Entry 8BP9 (X-ray diffraction, 1.70 A resolution); this record covers chains CCC and DDD of the 4 polymer chains in the assembly.

# Chain CCC
Protein: Isoaspartyl peptidase subunit alpha
Organism: Escherichia coli
Reference sequence: P37595 (IAAA_ECOLI); numbering as in UniProt (aligned over 2-178)
Amino-acid sequence (178 residues; row label = number of the first residue in the row):
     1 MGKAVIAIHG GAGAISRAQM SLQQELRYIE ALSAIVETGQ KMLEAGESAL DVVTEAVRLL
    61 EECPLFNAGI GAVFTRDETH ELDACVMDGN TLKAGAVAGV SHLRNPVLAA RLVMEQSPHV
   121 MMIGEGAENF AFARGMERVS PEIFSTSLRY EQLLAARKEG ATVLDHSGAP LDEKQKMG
Not modelled in the structure: 1, 161-178
Sequence notes: initiating methionine (1)
Swiss-Prot annotation at these positions:
  - site: Gly178 (Cleavage)
Metal / ion sites: Na+: Leu60, Glu61, Cys63, Phe66, Ala68, Ile70

# Chain DDD
Protein: Isoaspartyl peptidase subunit beta
Organism: Escherichia coli K-12
Reference sequence: P37595 (IAAA_ECOLI); residues 179-321 here = UniProt positions 179-321
Amino-acid sequence (143 residues; each row starts with the number of its first residue):
   179 TVGAVALDLD GNLAAATSTG GWTNKLPGRV GDSPLVGAGC YANNASVAVS CTGTGEVFIR
   239 ALAAYDIAAL MDYGGLSLAE ACERVVMEKL PALGGSGGLI AIDHEGNVAL PFNTEGMYRA
   299 WGYAGDTPTT GIYREKGDTV ATQ
Not modelled in the structure: 313-321
Sequence notes: engineered mutation Trp200 (Met in P37595)
Swiss-Prot annotation at these positions:
  - active site: Thr179 (Nucleophile)
  - binding site (substrate): Arg207 to Asp210, Thr230 to Gly233
  - mutagenesis: Thr179 (T179A: Catalytically inactive)
Reported in the primary citation:
  - mutagenesis - M200W: decreased stability
  - mutagenesis - M200W: unchanged catalytic activity on L-Asn
  - catalytic residues: Thr197, Thr230 (citing earlier work)

# Chain CCC / chain DDD interface
Pairs across the interface (171):
  Gly2(CCC) - Glu283(DDD)
  Lys3(CCC) - Leu185(DDD)
  Lys3(CCC) - Tyr301(DDD)
  Ala4(CCC) - Leu185(DDD)
  Ala4(CCC) - Asp186(DDD)
  Ala4(CCC) - Leu187(DDD)
  Ala4(CCC) - Tyr301(DDD)
  Ala4(CCC) - Ala302(DDD)  hydrogen bond (backbone-backbone)
  Val5(CCC) - Ala184(DDD)
  Val5(CCC) - Leu185(DDD)  hydrogen bond (backbone-backbone)
  Val5(CCC) - Ile280(DDD)
  Val5(CCC) - Gly284(DDD)
  Val5(CCC) - Val286(DDD)  hydrophobic
  Val5(CCC) - Gly300(DDD)
  Val5(CCC) - Tyr301(DDD)  hydrophobic
  Ile6(CCC) - Val183(DDD)
  Ile6(CCC) - Ile280(DDD)
  Ile6(CCC) - Trp299(DDD)
  Ile6(CCC) - Gly300(DDD)  hydrogen bond (backbone-backbone)
  Ala7(CCC) - Ala182(DDD)
  Ala7(CCC) - Val183(DDD)  hydrogen bond (backbone-backbone)
  Ala7(CCC) - Ile278(DDD)
  Ala7(CCC) - Ile280(DDD)
  Ala7(CCC) - Ala298(DDD)
  Ala7(CCC) - Trp299(DDD)  hydrophobic
  Ile8(CCC) - Gly181(DDD)
  Ile8(CCC) - Ala182(DDD)  hydrophobic
  Ile8(CCC) - Ile278(DDD)  hydrophobic
  Ile8(CCC) - Arg297(DDD)
  Ile8(CCC) - Ala298(DDD)  hydrogen bond (backbone-backbone)
  His9(CCC) - Thr179(DDD)
  His9(CCC) - Val180(DDD)
  His9(CCC) - Gly181(DDD)  hydrogen bond (backbone-backbone)
  His9(CCC) - Ser228(DDD)  hydrogen bond
  His9(CCC) - Cys229(DDD)  hydrogen bond (side chain-backbone)
  His9(CCC) - Thr230(DDD)
  His9(CCC) - Ile278(DDD)
  His9(CCC) - Tyr296(DDD)
  Gly10(CCC) - Thr179(DDD)
  Gly10(CCC) - Tyr296(DDD)  hydrogen bond (backbone-backbone)
  Gly11(CCC) - Thr179(DDD)  hydrogen bond (backbone-backbone)
  Gly11(CCC) - Thr230(DDD)
  Gly11(CCC) - Met295(DDD)
  Gly11(CCC) - Tyr296(DDD)  hydrogen bond (backbone-backbone)
  Ala12(CCC) - Thr230(DDD)  hydrogen bond (backbone-side chain)
  Ala12(CCC) - Gly275(DDD)
  Ala12(CCC) - Gly276(DDD)
  Ala12(CCC) - Thr292(DDD)
  Ala12(CCC) - Gly294(DDD)
  Ala12(CCC) - Met295(DDD)  hydrophobic
  Gly13(CCC) - Thr292(DDD)
  Gly13(CCC) - Glu293(DDD)  hydrogen bond (backbone-backbone)
  Gly13(CCC) - Gly294(DDD)  hydrogen bond (backbone-backbone)
  Ala14(CCC) - Glu293(DDD)
  Ile15(CCC) - Glu293(DDD)
  Ile15(CCC) - Gly294(DDD)
  Ile15(CCC) - Met295(DDD)
  Ile15(CCC) - Tyr296(DDD)  hydrophobic
  Ile15(CCC) - Ile310(DDD)  hydrophobic
  Ile15(CCC) - Tyr311(DDD)
  Ser16(CCC) - Glu293(DDD)
  Ser16(CCC) - Tyr311(DDD)
  Arg17(CCC) - Tyr311(DDD)
  Gln19(CCC) - Glu293(DDD)
  Met20(CCC) - Tyr296(DDD)
  Met20(CCC) - Tyr311(DDD)
  Glu25(CCC) - Tyr311(DDD)  hydrogen bond
  Tyr28(CCC) - Tyr296(DDD)  hydrophobic
  Ile29(CCC) - Thr308(DDD)
  Ile29(CCC) - Ile310(DDD)  hydrophobic
  Leu32(CCC) - Arg297(DDD)
  Leu32(CCC) - Ala298(DDD)  hydrophobic
  Ser33(CCC) - Pro306(DDD)
  Val36(CCC) - Trp299(DDD)  hydrophobic
  Val36(CCC) - Gly300(DDD)
  Val36(CCC) - Pro306(DDD)  hydrophobic
  Glu37(CCC) - Pro306(DDD)
  Gln40(CCC) - Gly300(DDD)
  Gln40(CCC) - Tyr301(DDD)  hydrogen bond (side chain-backbone)
  Gln40(CCC) - Ala302(DDD)
  Gln40(CCC) - Asp304(DDD)  hydrogen bond (side chain-backbone)
  Gln40(CCC) - Thr305(DDD)
  Gln40(CCC) - Pro306(DDD)
  Leu43(CCC) - Leu185(DDD)
  Leu43(CCC) - Asp186(DDD)
  Glu44(CCC) - Ala302(DDD)
  Glu44(CCC) - Gly303(DDD)
  Glu47(CCC) - Asp186(DDD)
  Ser48(CCC) - Asp186(DDD)
  Ala49(CCC) - Ala184(DDD)
  Ala49(CCC) - Asp186(DDD)  hydrogen bond (backbone-side chain)
  Ala49(CCC) - Asn190(DDD)
  Ala49(CCC) - Ala192(DDD)
  Leu50(CCC) - Ala192(DDD)
  Val53(CCC) - Ala182(DDD)
  Val53(CCC) - Val183(DDD)
  Val53(CCC) - Ala184(DDD)
  Val53(CCC) - Ala192(DDD)
  Val53(CCC) - Ala193(DDD)
  Val53(CCC) - Ala194(DDD)  hydrophobic
  Ala56(CCC) - Ala182(DDD)  hydrophobic
  Val57(CCC) - Val180(DDD)  hydrophobic
  Val57(CCC) - Gly181(DDD)
  Val57(CCC) - Ala182(DDD)
  Val57(CCC) - Ala194(DDD)
  Val57(CCC) - Ser196(DDD)
  Leu60(CCC) - Val180(DDD)  hydrophobic
  Leu60(CCC) - Gly181(DDD)
  Glu61(CCC) - Ser196(DDD)  hydrogen bond
  Phe66(CCC) - Val180(DDD)  hydrophobic
  Phe66(CCC) - Tyr296(DDD)  hydrophobic
  Asn67(CCC) - Thr179(DDD)  hydrogen bond (backbone-backbone)
  Asn67(CCC) - Thr197(DDD)
  Asn67(CCC) - Gly198(DDD)  hydrogen bond (backbone-backbone)
  Asn67(CCC) - Gly199(DDD)  hydrogen bond (side chain-backbone)
  Ala68(CCC) - Val180(DDD)  hydrophobic
  Ala68(CCC) - Ser196(DDD)
  Ala68(CCC) - Thr197(DDD)
  Ala68(CCC) - Gly198(DDD)
  Val73(CCC) - Gly198(DDD)
  Val73(CCC) - Gly199(DDD)
  Val73(CCC) - Trp200(DDD)
  Val73(CCC) - Thr201(DDD)
  Phe74(CCC) - Trp200(DDD)
  Phe74(CCC) - Thr201(DDD)
  Phe74(CCC) - Asn202(DDD)  hydrogen bond (backbone-backbone)
  Thr75(CCC) - Asn202(DDD)
  Thr75(CCC) - Lys203(DDD)
  Arg76(CCC) - Asn202(DDD)  hydrogen bond (side chain-backbone)
  Arg76(CCC) - Lys203(DDD)  hydrogen bond (backbone-backbone)
  Arg76(CCC) - Leu204(DDD)
  Asp77(CCC) - Pro205(DDD)
  Glu81(CCC) - Gly198(DDD)
  Glu81(CCC) - Lys203(DDD)  salt bridge
  Glu81(CCC) - Pro205(DDD)
  Glu81(CCC) - Gly206(DDD)  hydrogen bond (side chain-backbone)
  Leu82(CCC) - Thr197(DDD)
  Leu82(CCC) - Gly198(DDD)
  Asp83(CCC) - Ser196(DDD)
  Asp83(CCC) - Thr197(DDD)  hydrogen bond (backbone-backbone)
  Asp83(CCC) - Pro212(DDD)
  Ala84(CCC) - Thr195(DDD)
  Ala84(CCC) - Ser196(DDD)
  Ala84(CCC) - Pro212(DDD)
  Cys85(CCC) - Ala194(DDD)
  Cys85(CCC) - Thr195(DDD)  hydrogen bond (backbone-backbone)
  Cys85(CCC) - Ser211(DDD)
  Cys85(CCC) - Pro212(DDD)
  Cys85(CCC) - Val214(DDD)  hydrophobic
  Cys85(CCC) - Cys218(DDD)  hydrophobic
  Val86(CCC) - Ala193(DDD)
  Met87(CCC) - Ala192(DDD)
  Met87(CCC) - Ala193(DDD)  hydrogen bond (backbone-backbone)
  Met87(CCC) - Val214(DDD)  hydrophobic
  Met87(CCC) - Tyr219(DDD)  hydrophobic
  Met87(CCC) - Ala220(DDD)
  Asp88(CCC) - Leu191(DDD)
  Gly89(CCC) - Leu191(DDD)  hydrogen bond (backbone-backbone)
  Gly89(CCC) - Ala220(DDD)
  Gly89(CCC) - Asn221(DDD)
  Gly89(CCC) - Asn222(DDD)  hydrogen bond (backbone-backbone)
  Asn90(CCC) - Asn190(DDD)  hydrogen bond
  Asn90(CCC) - Asn222(DDD)  hydrogen bond (backbone-side chain)
  Leu92(CCC) - Ala220(DDD)
  Leu92(CCC) - Asn221(DDD)
  Ala94(CCC) - Val214(DDD)  hydrophobic
  Ala96(CCC) - Pro212(DDD)
  Val97(CCC) - Pro212(DDD)
  Met121(CCC) - Leu213(DDD)  hydrophobic
  Leu153(CCC) - Thr201(DDD)
  Leu153(CCC) - Asn202(DDD)
Other interface residues (no listed pair), chain CCC (70 interface residues in all): Gly46, Val52, Ala72, Ala98, Pro106, Val107, Val120, Gln152, Ala156
Other interface residues (no listed pair), chain DDD (67 interface residues in all): Arg207, Val208, Leu288, Gly309

# In short
70 residues of chain CCC and 67 residues of chain DDD are in contact, with 33 hydrogen bonds and 1 salt
bridge. Polar contacts include Glu81(CCC)-Lys203(DDD), His9(CCC)-Ser228(DDD) and His9(CCC)-Cys229(DDD). From
the paper: catalytic residues Thr197(DDD) and Thr230(DDD); M200W of chain DDD reduces stability.
Chain CCC is Isoaspartyl peptidase subunit alpha (Escherichia coli) and chain DDD is Isoaspartyl peptidase
subunit beta (Escherichia coli K-12); the structure, Structure of E. coli Class 2 L-asparaginase EcAIII,
mutant M200W (crystal M200W#2), was determined by X-ray diffraction (same publication as 8BI3, 8BKF, 8BQO,
8C0I and 8C23).
